3J6B - chains A and E of the 41 polymer chains in the assembly; structure by electron microscopy, 3.20 A resolution.

== Chain A ==
Molecule: 21S ribosomal RNA
From: Saccharomyces cerevisiae
Sequence (3296 nucleotides; row label = number of the first residue in the row):
     1 GUAAAAAGUA GAAUAAUAGA UUUGAAAUAU UUAUUAUAUA GAUUUAAAGA GAUAAUCAUG
    61 GAGUAUAAUA AUUAAAUUUA AUAAAUUUAA UAUAACUAUU AAUAGAAUUA GGUUACUAAU
   121 AAAUUAAUAA CAAUUAAUUU UAAAACCUAA AGGUAAACCU UUAUAUUAAU AAUGUUAUUU
   181 UUUAUUAUUU UUAUAAUAAG AAUAAUUAUU AAUAAUAAUA AACUAAGUGA ACUGAAACAU
   241 CUAAGUAACU UAAGGAUAAG AAAUCAACAG AGAUAUUAUG AGUAUUGGUG AGAGAAAAUA
   301 AUAAAGGUCU AAUAAGUAUU AUGUGAAAAA AAUGUAAGAA AAUAGGAUAA CAAAUUCUAA
   361 GACUAAAUAC UAUUAAUAAG UAUAGUAAGU ACCGUAAGGG AAAGUAUGAA AAUGAUUAUU
   421 UUAUAAGCAA UCAUGAAUAU AUUAUAUUAU AUUAAUGAUG UACCUUUUGU AUAAUGGGUC
   481 AGCAAGUAAU UAAUAUUAGU AAAACAAUAA GUUAUAAAUA AAUAGAAUAA UAUAUAUAUA
   541 UAAAAAAAUA UAUUAAAAUA UUUAAUUAAU AUUAAUUGAC CCGAAAGCAA ACGAUCUAAC
   601 UAUGAUAAGA UGGAUAAACG AUCGAACAGG UUGAUGUUGC AAUAUCAUCU GAUUAAUUGU
   661 GGUUAGUAGU GAAAGACAAA UCUGGUUUGC AGAUAGCUGG UUUUCUAUGA AAUAUAUGUA
   721 AGUAUAGCCU UUAUAAAUAA UAAUUAUUAU AUAAUAUUAU AUUAAUAUUA UAUAAAGAAU
   781 GGUACAGCAA UUAAUAUAUA UUAGGGAACU AUUAAAGUUU UAUUAAUAAU AUUAAAUCUC
   841 GAAAUAUUUA AUUAUAUAUA AUAAAGAGUC AGAUUAUGUG CGAUAAGGUA AAUAAUCUAA
   901 AGGGAAACAG CCCAGAUUAA GAUAUAAAGU UCCUAAUAAA UAAUAAGUGA AAUAAAUAUU
   961 AAAAUAUUAU AAUAUAAUCA GUUAAUGGGU UUGACAAUAA CCAUUUUUUA AUGAACAUGU
  1021 AACAAUGCAC UGAUUUAUAA UAAAUAAAAA AAAAUAAUAU UUAAAAUCAA AUAUAUAUAU
  1081 AUUUGUUAAU AGAUAAUAUA CGGAUCUUAA UAAUAAGAAU UAUUUAAUUC CUAAUAUGGA
  1141 AUAUUAUAUU UUUAUAAUAA AAAUAUAAAU ACUGAAUAUC UAAAUAUUAU UAUUACUUUU
  1201 UUUUUAAUAA UAAUAAUAUG GUAAUAGAAC AUUUAAUGAU AAUAUAUAUU AGUUAUUAAU
  1261 UAAUAUAUGU AUUAAUUAAA UAGAGAAUGC UGACAUGAGU AACGAAAAAA AGGUAUAAAC
  1321 CUUUUCACCU AAAACAUAAG GUUUAACUAU AAAAGUACGG CCCCUAAUUA AAUUAAUAAG
  1381 AAUAUAAAUA UAUUUAAGAU GGGAUAAUCU AUAUUAAUAA AAAUUUAUCU UAAAAUAUAU
  1441 AUAUUAUUAA UAAUUAUAUU AAUUAAUUAA UAAUAUAUAU AAUUAUAUUA UAUAUUAUAU
  1501 AUUUUUUAUA UAAUAUAAAC UAAUAAAGAU CAGGAAAUAA UUAAUGUAUA CCGUAAUGUA
  1561 GACCGACUCA GGUAUGUAAG UAGAGAAUAU GAAGGUGAAU UAGAUAAUUA AAGGGAAGGA
  1621 ACUCGGCAAA GAUAGCUCAU AAGUUAGUCA AUAAAGAGUA AUAAGAACAA AGUUGUACAA
  1681 CUGUUUACUA AAAACACCGC ACUUUGCAGA AACGAUAAGU UUAAGUAUAA GGUGUGAACU
  1741 CUGCUCCAUG CUUAAUAUAU AAAUAAAAUU AUUUAACGAU AAUUUAAUUA AAUUUAGGUA
  1801 AAUAGCAGCC UUAUUAUGAG GGUUAUAAUG UAGCGAAAUU CCUUGGCCUA UAAUUGAGGU
  1861 CCCGCAUGAA UGACGUAAUG AUACAACAAC UGUCUCCCCU UUAAGCUAAG UGAAAUUGAA
  1921 AUCGUAGUGA AGAUGCUAUG UACCUUCAGC AAGACGGAAA GACCCUAUGC AGCUUUACUG
  1981 UAAUUAGAUA GAUCGAAUUA UUGUUUAUUA UAUUCAGCAU AUUAAGUAAU CCUAUUAUUA
  2041 GGUAAUCGUU UAGAUAUUAA UGAGAUACUU AUUAUAAUAU AAUGAUAAUU CUAAUCUUAU
  2101 AAAUAAUUAU UAUUAUUAUU AUUAAUAAUA AUAAUAUGCU UUCAAGCAUA GUGAUAAAAC
  2161 AUAUUUAUAU GAUAAUCACU UUACUUAAUA GAUAUAAUUC UUAAGUAAUA UAUAAUAUAU
  2221 AUUUUAUAUA UAUUAUAUAU AAUAUAAGAG ACAAUCUCUA AUUGGUAGUU UUGAUGGGGC
  2281 GUCAUUAUCA GCAAAAGUAU CUGAAUAAGU CCAUAAAUAA AUAUAUAAAA UUAUUGAAUA
  2341 AAAAAAAAAU AAUAUAUAUU AUAUAUAUUA AUUAUAAAUU GAAAUAUGUU UAUAUAAAUU
  2401 UAUAUUUAUU GAAUAUAUUU UAGUAAUAGA UAAAAAUAUG UACAGUAAAA UUGUAAGGAA
  2461 AACAAUAAUA ACUUUCUCCU CUCUCGGUGG GGGUUCACAC CUAUUUUUAA UAGGUGUGAA
  2521 CCCCUCUUCG GGGUUCCGGU UCCCUUUCGG GUCCCGGAAC UUAAAUAAAA AUGGAAAGAA
  2581 UUAAAUUAAU AUAAUGGUAU AACUGUGCGA UAAUUGUAAC ACAAACGAGU GAAACAAGUA
  2641 CGUAAGUAUG GCAUAAUGAA CAAAUAACAC UGAUUGUAAA GGUUAUUGAU AACGAAUAAA
  2701 AGUUACGCUA GGGAUAACAG GGUAAUAUAG CGAAAGAGUA GAUAUUGUAA GCUAUGUUUG
  2761 CCACCUCGAU GUCGACUCAA CAUUUCCUCU UGGUUGUAAA AGCUAAGAAG GGUUUGACUG
  2821 UUCGUCAAUU AAAAUGUUAC GUGAGUUGGG UUAAAUACGA UGUGAAUCAG UAUGGUUCCU
  2881 AUCUGCUGAA GGAAAUAUUA UCAAAUUAAA UCUCAUUAUU AGUACGCAAG GACCAUAAUG
  2941 AAUCAACCCA UGGUGUAUCU AUUGAUAAUA AUAUAAUAUA UUUAAUAAAA AUAAUACUUU
  3001 AUUAAUAUAU UAUCUAUAUU AGUUUAUAUU UUAAUUAUAU AUUAUCAUAG UAGAUAAGCU
  3061 AAGUUGAUAA UAAAUAAAUA UUGAAUACAU AUUAAAUAUG AAGUUGUUUU AAUAAGAUAA
  3121 UUAAUCUGAU AAUUUUAUAC UAAAAUUAAU AAUUAUAGGU UUUAUAUAUU AUUUAUAAAU
  3181 AAAUAUAUUA UAAUAAUAAU AAUUAUUAUU AUUAAUAAAA AAUAUUAAUU AUAAUAUUAA
  3241 UAAAAUACUA AUUUAUCAGU UAUCUAUAUA AUAUCUAAUC UAUUAUUCUA UAUACU
Not modelled in the structure: 1-7, 80-82, 107-109, 129-131, 179-199, 528-534, 555, 757-765, 811-815, 822, 968-1054, 1133-1136, 1153-1159, 1197-1204, 1376-1380, 1419-1421, 1435-1474, 1503-1505, 1538-1539, 2013-2077, 2101-2182, 2186-2194, 2220-2224, 2241-2242, 2277-2280, 2337-2342, 2393-2407, 2479-2572, 2715-2718, 2767-2771, 2982-3001, 3179-3187, 3195-3227, 3234-3241, 3294-3296
Bound ions: Mg2+ site 1 near A258 (its only coordinating residue here); Mg2+ site 2 near A314 (its only coordinating residue here); Mg2+ site 3 near A359 (its only coordinating residue here); Mg2+ site 4 near G394 (its only coordinating residue here); Mg2+ site 5 near G427 (its only coordinating residue here); Mg2+ site 6: C464 (shared with 2 residues of chain N); Mg2+ site 7 near U466 (its only coordinating residue here); Mg2+ site 8: U467, A899; Mg2+ site 9 near A471 (its only coordinating residue here); Mg2+ site 10 near G477 (its only coordinating residue here); Mg2+ site 11: A621, U622, A652; Mg2+ site 12: G624, A1670; 58 more Mg2+ sites not listed
What the authors report for this chain:
  - contacts within the chain: A1958-U2877

== Chain E ==
Protein: 54S ribosomal protein L7, mitochondrial
From: Saccharomyces cerevisiae
UniProtKB: P36519 (RM07_YEAST); residue numbers follow UniProt; this construct covers 1-292
Chain sequence (292 residues; row label = number of the first residue in the row):
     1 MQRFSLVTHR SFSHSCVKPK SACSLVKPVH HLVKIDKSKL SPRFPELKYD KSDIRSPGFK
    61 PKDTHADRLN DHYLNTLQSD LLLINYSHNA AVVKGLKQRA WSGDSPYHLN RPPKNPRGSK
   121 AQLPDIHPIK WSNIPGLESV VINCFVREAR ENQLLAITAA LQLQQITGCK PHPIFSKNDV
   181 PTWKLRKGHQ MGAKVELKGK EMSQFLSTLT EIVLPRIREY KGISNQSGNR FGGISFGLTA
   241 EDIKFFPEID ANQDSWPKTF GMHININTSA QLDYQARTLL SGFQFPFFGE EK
Not modelled in the structure: 1-18

== Chain A / chain E interface ==
Contacting residue pairs (140; chain A residue first):
  A786(A) with Tyr107(E), hydrogen bond to the base
  G787(A) with Tyr107(E), hydrogen bond to the sugar
  A789(A) with Trp101(E), phosphate contact; Arg111(E), hydrogen bond to the sugar
  A828(A) with Arg117(E), phosphate contact; Gly118(E), phosphate contact; Lys120(E), salt bridge to the phosphate
  A829(A) with Arg117(E), phosphate contact
  U830(A) with Arg99(E), salt bridge to the phosphate; Arg117(E), phosphate contact
  C840(A) with Tyr107(E), hydrogen bond to the sugar; Asn110(E), sugar contact; Arg111(E), base contact
  G841(A) with Pro106(E), sugar contact; Tyr107(E), hydrogen bond to the base; Asn110(E), phosphate contact
  A2426(A) with Gln153(E), base contact; Ile157(E), base contact; Gln190(E), base contact
  U2427(A) with Lys170(E), salt bridge to the phosphate
  A2428(A) with Lys170(E), sugar contact; His172(E), phosphate contact
  A2430(A) with Arg43(E), base contact; Phe44(E), base contact; Leu47(E), phosphate contact; Lys51(E), salt bridge to the phosphate
  A2434(A) with Phe175(E), stacking on the base; Ser176(E), hydrogen bond to the sugar; Lys177(E), salt bridge to the phosphate; Lys187(E), sugar contact; Gly188(E), hydrogen bond to the sugar
  A2435(A) with Lys187(E), salt bridge to the phosphate; Gly188(E), sugar contact
  G2440(A) with Pro19(E), phosphate contact
  A2442(A) with Arg43(E), hydrogen bond to the sugar
  C2443(A) with Lys37(E), salt bridge to the phosphate
  A2444(A) with Lys37(E), phosphate contact
  A2450(A) with Lys120(E), sugar contact; Ala121(E), base contact
  U2451(A) with Arg230(E), hydrogen bond to the base
  U2452(A) with Gly228(E), hydrogen bond to the sugar; Asn229(E), hydrogen bond to the base; Arg230(E), sugar contact
  G2453(A) with Gln226(E), phosphate contact; Ser227(E), hydrogen bond to the sugar; Gly228(E), sugar contact; Asn229(E), sugar contact; Ser235(E), hydrogen bond to the sugar; Asn265(E), base contact
  U2454(A) with Ser227(E), hydrogen bond to the phosphate; Ser235(E), hydrogen bond to the sugar; Phe236(E), sugar contact; Gly237(E), hydrogen bond to the sugar; His263(E), hydrogen bond to the base
  A2455(A) with Phe145(E), base contact; Gly237(E), sugar contact; Leu238(E), sugar contact; Thr239(E), sugar contact; Gly261(E), hydrogen bond to the base; Met262(E), hydrogen bond to the base; His263(E), hydrogen bond to the base
  A2456(A) with Phe145(E), hydrogen bond to the base; Arg147(E), base contact
  G2457(A) with Phe145(E), base contact; Arg147(E), salt bridge to the phosphate
  G2458(A) with Trp183(E), base contact
  A2460(A) with Thr182(E), base contact; Trp183(E), base contact
  A2461(A) with Phe145(E), sugar contact; Arg147(E), base contact; Trp183(E), stacking on the base; Leu185(E), phosphate contact
  A2462(A) with Asn143(E), hydrogen bond to the base; Phe145(E), sugar contact; Ile174(E), phosphate contact; Phe175(E), sugar contact; Ser176(E), phosphate contact; Lys177(E), hydrogen bond to the phosphate; Asn178(E), hydrogen bond to the phosphate
  C2463(A) with Val141(E), sugar contact; Asn143(E), hydrogen bond to the sugar; Lys177(E), phosphate contact; Lys194(E), phosphate contact; Asn265(E), hydrogen bond to the sugar
  A2464(A) with Val141(E), sugar contact; Lys194(E), phosphate contact; Asn229(E), base contact; Asn265(E), sugar contact; Asn267(E), hydrogen bond to the sugar
  A2465(A) with Asn229(E), hydrogen bond to the sugar; Arg230(E), base contact; Phe231(E), sugar contact; Asn267(E), hydrogen bond to the phosphate
  U2466(A) with Ala121(E), base contact; Gln122(E), hydrogen bond to the sugar; Leu123(E), sugar contact; Pro124(E), sugar contact; Phe231(E), sugar contact
  A2467(A) with Lys97(E), hydrogen bond to the sugar; Gln122(E), sugar contact; Leu123(E), sugar contact; Pro124(E), sugar contact
  A2468(A) with Lys97(E), salt bridge to the phosphate; Leu123(E), phosphate contact; Pro124(E), phosphate contact; Asp125(E), hydrogen bond to the phosphate
  U2469(A) with Asp125(E), phosphate contact; His127(E), salt bridge to the phosphate
  G2574(A) with Trp131(E), phosphate contact
  A2575(A) with Trp131(E), phosphate contact; Ser132(E), hydrogen bond to the phosphate
  A2576(A) with Ser132(E), phosphate contact
  A2584(A) with Gln98(E), hydrogen bond to the sugar; Pro113(E), sugar contact
  A2585(A) with Pro112(E), phosphate contact; Pro113(E), phosphate contact
  U2600(A) with Ser24(E), hydrogen bond to the sugar; Leu25(E), base contact; Val26(E), sugar contact
  A2601(A) with Ser24(E), hydrogen bond to the sugar; Val26(E), phosphate contact
  A2602(A) with Ala22(E), base contact; Ser24(E), base contact
  G2607(A) with Arg43(E), hydrogen bond to the base; Phe44(E), sugar contact
  A2632(A) with Lys20(E), phosphate contact
  A2633(A) with Lys20(E), phosphate contact
  G2642(A) with Arg43(E), salt bridge to the phosphate
  U2643(A) with Leu40(E), base contact; Ser41(E), hydrogen bond to the phosphate; Pro42(E), sugar contact; Arg43(E), salt bridge to the phosphate
  A2644(A) with Lys37(E), base contact
  A2648(A) with Pro19(E), phosphate contact; Lys20(E), salt bridge to the phosphate
  U2649(A) with Pro19(E), phosphate contact; Lys20(E), salt bridge to the phosphate
  G2650(A) with Pro19(E), sugar contact
  G2651(A) with Pro19(E), phosphate contact
  C2652(A) with Ala22(E), sugar contact
Other interface residues (no listed pair), chain A (64 interface residues in all): U2372, G2429, A2433, U2439, A2449, A2580, A2583, A2613
Other interface residues (no listed pair), chain E (79 interface residues in all): Ser21, Cys23, Lys34, Glu46, Pro116, Arg150, Val180, His189

== In short ==
64 residues of chain A and 79 residues of chain E are in contact, with 38 hydrogen bonds, 14 salt bridges and
2 aromatic stacking contacts. Among the polar pairs are A786(A)-Tyr107(E), G841(A)-Tyr107(E) and
U2451(A)-Arg230(E). The Mg2+ site 8 is built by U467(A) and A899(A). From the paper: contacts within the chain
involving A1958(A) and U2877(A).
Here chain A is 21S ribosomal RNA and chain E is 54S ribosomal protein L7, mitochondrial, both from
Saccharomyces cerevisiae. Entry 3J6B (Structure of the yeast mitochondrial large ribosomal subunit) was
determined by electron microscopy.
